7EP3 - chain A; structure by X-ray diffraction, 1.51 A resolution.

# Chain A
Name: Protein zer-1 homolog
From: Homo sapiens
UniProt: Q7Z7L7 (ZER1_HUMAN); residue numbers follow UniProt; this construct covers 520-766
Chain sequence (251 residues; numbered 516 to 766; the number before each row is that of its first residue):
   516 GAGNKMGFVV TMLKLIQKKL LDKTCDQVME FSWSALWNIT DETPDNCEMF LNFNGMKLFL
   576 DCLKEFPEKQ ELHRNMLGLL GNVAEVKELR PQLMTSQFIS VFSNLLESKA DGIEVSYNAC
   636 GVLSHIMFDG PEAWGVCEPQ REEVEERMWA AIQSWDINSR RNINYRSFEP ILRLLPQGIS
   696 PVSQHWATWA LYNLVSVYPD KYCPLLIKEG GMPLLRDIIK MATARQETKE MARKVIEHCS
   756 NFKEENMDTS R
Disordered / not traced: 760-766
Differences from the reference sequence: expression tag (516-519)
UniProt features mapped onto this chain:
  - mutagenesis: Trp-552 (W552A: Complete loss of N-degron binding), Asn-597 (N597A: Complete loss of N-degron binding)
What the authors report for this chain:
  - mutagenesis - W552A, N553A, D556A, N597A: abolished binding to Gly/N-degron

# Overview
Curated annotation (UniProt) lists 2 mutagenesis sites. From the paper: W552A, N553A and D556A, among others,
abolish binding to Gly/N-degron.
Chain A is Protein zer-1 homolog (Homo sapiens); the structure, Crystal structure of ZER1 bound to GAGN
degron, was determined by X-ray diffraction together with 7EP0, 7EP1, 7EP2, 7EP4 and 7EP5 from the same study.
